PDB entry 8S7G | electron microscopy, 3.43 A resolution | chains H and T of the 14 polymer chains in the assembly

== Chain H ==
Protein: Protein RecA
Source organism: Pseudomonas aeruginosa
Reference sequence: P08280 (RECA_PSEAE); residues 2-346 here = UniProt positions 2-346
Amino-acid sequence (361 residues; numbered -14 to 346; the number before each row is that of its first residue; numbers below 1 keep their minus sign (Met-14 is residue -14)):
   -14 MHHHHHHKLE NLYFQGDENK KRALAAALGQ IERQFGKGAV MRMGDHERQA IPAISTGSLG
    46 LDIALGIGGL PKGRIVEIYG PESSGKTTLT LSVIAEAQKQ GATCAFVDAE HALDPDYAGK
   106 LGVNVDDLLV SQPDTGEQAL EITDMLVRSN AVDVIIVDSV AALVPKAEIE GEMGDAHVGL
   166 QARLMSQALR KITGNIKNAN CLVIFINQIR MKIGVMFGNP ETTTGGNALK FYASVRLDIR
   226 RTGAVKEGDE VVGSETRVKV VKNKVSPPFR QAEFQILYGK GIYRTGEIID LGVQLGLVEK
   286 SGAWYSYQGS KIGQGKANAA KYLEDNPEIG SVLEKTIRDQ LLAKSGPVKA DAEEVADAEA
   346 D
Unresolved in the structure: -14 to 0, 329-346
Differences from the reference sequence: initiating methionine (-14); expression tag (-13 to 1)
Ion coordination: Mg2+: Thr72 (together with ATP-gamma-S)
Ligand contacts:
  - ATP-gamma-S (AGS; phosphothiophosphoric acid-adenylate ester), molecule 1: Pro66, Glu67, Ser68, Ser69, Gly70, Lys71, Thr72, Thr73, Asp99, Tyr102, Ser239, Tyr263
  - ATP-gamma-S (AGS), molecule 2: Phe216, Lys247, Asn248, Lys249, Val250, Ser251, Pro252, Pro253
Swiss-Prot annotation at these positions:
  - binding site (ATP): Gly65 to Thr72
From the paper describing this entry:
  - mutagenesis - F202A: decreased binding to the 36-nt DNA strand (chain T)
  - mutagenesis - M201A: unchanged binding to the 36-nt DNA strand (chain T)

== Chain T ==
Molecule: 36-nt DNA strand
Sequence (36 nucleotides; numbered 7 to 42; the number before each row is that of its first residue):
     7 TTTTTTTTTT TTTTTTTTTT TTTTTTTTTT TTTTTT

== How chain H and chain T interact ==
Residue-residue contacts (21):
  Val163(H) with DT22(T), base contact; DT23(T), base contact
  Gly164(H) with DT21(T), base contact
  Ala167(H) with DT21(T), phosphate contact; DT22(T), phosphate contact; DT23(T), phosphate contact
  Arg168(H) with DT20(T), phosphate contact; DT21(T), hydrogen bond to the base
  Ser171(H) with DT21(T), hydrogen bond to the phosphate
  Arg175(H) with DT21(T), salt bridge to the phosphate
  Arg195(H) with DT24(T), salt bridge to the phosphate; DT25(T), phosphate contact
  Met196(H) with DT24(T), sugar contact; DT25(T), hydrogen bond to the phosphate
  Ile198(H) with DT24(T), base contact; DT25(T), base contact
  Thr209(H) with DT24(T), phosphate contact
  Gly210(H) with DT23(T), phosphate contact
  Gly211(H) with DT22(T), phosphate contact; DT23(T), hydrogen bond to the phosphate
  Asn212(H) with DT22(T), hydrogen bond to the phosphate
Other interface residues (no listed pair), chain H (15 interface residues in all): Lys197, Ala213

== Overview ==
15 residues of chain H face 6 of chain T across their interface, with 5 hydrogen bonds and 2 salt bridges.
Polar pairs include Arg168(H)-DT21(T), Ser171(H)-DT21(T) and Met196(H)-DT25(T). From the paper: F202A of chain
H reduces binding to the 36-nt DNA strand (chain T); M201A of chain H leaves binding to the 36-nt DNA strand
(chain T) unchanged.
Chain H is Protein RecA (Pseudomonas aeruginosa) and chain T is a 36-nt DNA strand; the structure, Cryo-EM
structure of Pseudomonas aeruginosa Recombinase A (RecA) in complex with LexAS125A mutant, was determined by
electron microscopy together with 8S70 and 8B0V from the same study.
